6PCT - chains I and N of the 7 polymer chains in the assembly; structure by electron microscopy, 2.80 A resolution.

[Chain I]
Molecule: 23S ribosomal RNA
Source organism: Escherichia coli
Sequence (2904 nucleotides; numbered 1 to 2904; the number before each row is that of its first residue):
     1 GGUUAAGCGA CUAAGCGUAC ACGGUGGAUG CCCUGGCAGU CAGAGGCGAU GAAGGACGUG
    61 CUAAUCUGCG AUAAGCGUCG GUAAGGUGAU AUGAACCGUU AUAACCGGCG AUUUCCGAAU
   121 GGGGAAACCC AGUGUGUUUC GACACACUAU CAUUAACUGA AUCCAUAGGU UAAUGAGGCG
   181 AACCGGGGGA ACUGAAACAU CUAAGUACCC CGAGGAAAAG AAAUCAACCG AGAUUCCCCC
   241 AGUAGCGGCG AGCGAACGGG GAGCAGCCCA GAGCCUGAAU CAGUGUGUGU GUUAGUGGAA
   301 GCGUCUGGAA AGGCGCGCGA UACAGGGUGA CAGCCCCGUA CACAAAAAUG CACAUGCUGU
   361 GAGCUCGAUG AGUAGGGCGG GACACGUGGU AUCCUGUCUG AAUAUGGGGG GACCAUCCUC
   421 CAAGGCUAAA UACUCCUGAC UGACCGAUAG UGAACCAGUA CCGUGAGGGA AAGGCGAAAA
   481 GAACCCCGGC GAGGGGAGUG AAAAAGAACC UGAAACCGUG UACGUACAAG CAGUGGGAGC
   541 ACGCUUAGGC GUGUGACUGC GUACCUUUUG UAUAAUGGGU CAGCGACUUA UAUUCUGUAG
   601 CAAGGUUAAC CGAAUAGGGG AGCCGAAGGG AAACCGAGUC UUAACUGGGC GUUAAGUUGC
   661 AGGGUAUAGA CCCGAAACCC GGUGAUCUAG CCAUGGGCAG GUUGAAGGUU GGGUAACACU
   721 AACUGGAGGA CCGAACCGAC UAAUGUUGAA AAAUUAGCGG AUGACUUGUG GCUGGGGGUG
   781 AAAGGCCAAU CAAACCGGGA GAUAGCUGGU UCUCCCCGAA AGCUAUUUAG GUAGCGCCUC
   841 GUGAAUUCAU CUCCGGGGGU AGAGCACUGU UUCGGCAAGG GGGUCAUCCC GACUUACCAA
   901 CCCGAUGCAA ACUGCGAAUA CCGGAGAAUG UUAUCACGGG AGACACACGG CGGGUGCUAA
   961 CGUCCGUCGU GAAGAGGGAA ACAACCCAGA CCGCCAGCUA AGGUCCCAAA GUCAUGGUUA
  1021 AGUGGGAAAC GAUGUGGGAA GGCCCAGACA GCCAGGAUGU UGGCUUAGAA GCAGCCAUCA
  1081 UUUAAAGAAA GCGUAAUAGC UCACUGGUCG AGUCGGCCUG CGCGGAAGAU GUAACGGGGC
  1141 UAAACCAUGC ACCGAAGCUG CGGCAGCGAC GCUUAUGCGU UGUUGGGUAG GGGAGCGUUC
  1201 UGUAAGCCUG CGAAGGUGUG CUGUGAGGCA UGCUGGAGGU AUCAGAAGUG CGAAUGCUGA
  1261 CAUAAGUAAC GAUAAAGCGG GUGAAAAGCC CGCUCGCCGG AAGACCAAGG GUUCCUGUCC
  1321 AACGUUAAUC GGGGCAGGGU GAGUCGACCC CUAAGGCGAG GCCGAAAGGC GUAGUCGAUG
  1381 GGAAACAGGU UAAUAUUCCU GUACUUGGUG UUACUGCGAA GGGGGGACGG AGAAGGCUAU
  1441 GUUGGCCGGG CGACGGUUGU CCCGGUUUAA GCGUGUAGGC UGGUUUUCCA GGCAAAUCCG
  1501 GAAAAUCAAG GCUGAGGCGU GAUGACGAGG CACUACGGUG CUGAAGCAAC AAAUGCCCUG
  1561 CUUCCAGGAA AAGCCUCUAA GCAUCAGGUA ACAUCAAAUC GUACCCCAAA CCGACACAGG
  1621 UGGUCAGGUA GAGAAUACCA AGGCGCUUGA GAGAACUCGG GUGAAGGAAC UAGGCAAAAU
  1681 GGUGCCGUAA CUUCGGGAGA AGGCACGCUG AUAUGUAGGU GAGGUCCCUC GCGGAUGGAG
  1741 CUGAAAUCAG UCGAAGAUAC CAGCUGGCUG CAACUGUUUA UUAAAAACAC AGCACUGUGC
  1801 AAACACGAAA GUGGACGUAU ACGGUGUGAC GCCUGCCCGG UGCCGGAAGG UUAAUUGAUG
  1861 GGGUUAGCGC AAGCGAAGCU CUUGAUCGAA GCCCCGGUAA ACGGCGGCCG UAACXAUAAC
  1921 GGUCCUAAGG UAGCGAAAUU CCUUGUCGGG UAAGUUCCGA CXUGCACGAA UGGCGUAAUG
  1981 AUGGCCAGGC UGUCUCCACC CGAGACUCAG UGAAAUUGAA CUCGCUGUGA AGAUGCAGUG
  2041 UACCCGCGGC AAGACGGAAA GACCCCGUXA ACCUUUACUA UAGCUUGACA CUGAACAUUG
  2101 AGCCUUGAUG UGUAGGAUAG GUGGGAGGCU UUGAAGUGUG GACGCCAGUC UGCAUGGAGC
  2161 CGACCUUGAA AUACCACCCU UUAAUGUUUG AUGUUCUAAC GUUGACCCGU AAUCCGGGUU
  2221 GCGGACAGUG UCUGGUGGGU AGUUUGACUG GGGCGGUCUC CUCCUAAAGA GUAACGGAGG
  2281 AGCACGAAGG UUGGCUAAUC CUGGUCGGAC AUCAGGAGGU UAGUGCAAUG GCAUAAGCCA
  2341 GCUUGACUGC GAGCGUGACG GCGCGAGCAG GUGCGAAAGC AGGUCAUAGU GAUCCGGUGG
  2401 UUCUGAAUGG AAGGGCCAUC GCUCAACGGA UAAAAGGUAC UCCGGGGAUA ACAGGCUGAU
  2461 ACCGCCCAAG AGUUCAUAUC GACGGCGGUG UUUGGCACCU CGAUGUCGGC UCAUCACAUC
  2521 CUGGGGCUGA AGUAGGUCCC AAGGGUAUGG CUGUUCGCCA UUUAAAGUGG UACGCGAGCU
  2581 GGGUUUAGAA CGUCGUGAGA CAGUUCGGUC CCUAUCUGCC GUGGGCGCUG GAGAACUGAG
  2641 GGGGGCUGCU CCUAGUACGA GAGGACCGGA GUGGACGCAU CACUGGUGUU CGGGUUGUCA
  2701 UGCCAAUGGC ACUGCCCGGU AGCUAAAUGC GGAAGAGAUA AGUGCUGAAA GCAUCUAAGC
  2761 ACGAAACUUG CCCCGAGAUG AGUUCUCCCU GACCCUUUAA GGGUCCUGAA GGAACGUUGA
  2821 AGACGACGAC GUUGAUAGGC CGGGUGUGUA AGCGCAGCGA UGCGUUGAGC UAACCGGUAC
  2881 UAAUGAACCG UGAGGCUUAA CCUU
Not modelled in the structure: 886-891, 2030
Modified residues: 1MG (1N-methylguanosine-5'-monophosphate) at position 745, PSU (pseudouridine-5'-monophosphate) at position 746, 5MU (5-methyluridine 5'-monophosphate) at position 747, PSU (pseudouridine-5'-monophosphate) at position 955, 6MZ (N6-methyladenosine-5'-monophosphate) at position 1618, 2MG (2N-methylguanosine-5'-monophosphate) at position 1835, PSU (pseudouridine-5'-monophosphate) at position 1911, 3TD ((1S)-1,4-anhydro-1-(3-methyl-2,4-dioxo-1,2,3,4-tetrahydropyrimidin-5-yl)-5-O-phosphono-D-ribitol) at position 1915, PSU (pseudouridine-5'-monophosphate) at position 1917, 5MU (5-methyluridine 5'-monophosphate) at position 1939, 5MC (5-methylcytidine-5'-monophosphate) at position 1962, G7M (N7-methyl-guanosine-5'-monophosphate) at position 2069, OMG (o2'-methylguanosine-5'-monophosphate) at position 2251, 2MG (2N-methylguanosine-5'-monophosphate) at position 2445, PSU (pseudouridine-5'-monophosphate) at position 2457, OMC (o2'-methylycytidine-5'-monophosphate) at position 2498, 2MA (2-methyladenosine-5'-monophosphate) at position 2503, PSU (pseudouridine-5'-monophosphate) at position 2504, OMU (o2'-methyluridine 5'-monophosphate) at position 2552, PSU (pseudouridine-5'-monophosphate) at position 2580, PSU (pseudouridine-5'-monophosphate) at position 2605
Covalently attached groups: covalent link PSU_1911/A1918
Residues lining bound ligands: O8V ((2S)-2-[(3S,4R,5E,10E,12E,14S,26aR)-14-hydroxy-4,12-dimethyl-1,7,16,22-tetraoxo-4,7,8,9,14,15,16,17,24,25,26,26a-dodecahydro-1H,3H,22H-21,18-(azeno)pyrrolo[2,1-c][1,8,4,19]dioxadiazacyclotetracosin-3-yl]propyl isoquinolin-3-ylcarbamate): G2061, A2062, C2063, A2439, A2451, C2452, 2MA_2503, PSU_2504, G2505, U2585, U2586, A2602

[Chain N]
Name: 50S ribosomal protein L3
Source organism: Escherichia coli
UniProt: P60438 (RL3_ECOLI); numbering as in UniProt (aligned over 1-209)
Sequence (209 residues; each row starts with the number of its first residue):
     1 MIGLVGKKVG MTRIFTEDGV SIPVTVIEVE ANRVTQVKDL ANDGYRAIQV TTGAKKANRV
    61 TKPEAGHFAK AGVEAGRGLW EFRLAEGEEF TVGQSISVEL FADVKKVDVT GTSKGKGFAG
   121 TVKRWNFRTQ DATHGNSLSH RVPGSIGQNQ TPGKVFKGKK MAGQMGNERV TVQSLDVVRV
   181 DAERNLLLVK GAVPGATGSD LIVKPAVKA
Not modelled in the structure: 150-152
UniProt features mapped onto this chain:
  - modified residue: Lys-38 (N6-succinyllysine), Gln-150 (N5-methylglutamine)

[Chain I / chain N interface]
Residue-residue contacts (209; chain I residue first):
  A743(I) with Gly-135(N), phosphate contact
  U744(I) with Asn-136(N), phosphate contact; Ser-137(N), phosphate contact; Leu-138(N), phosphate contact
  1MG_745(I) with Leu-138(N), phosphate contact
  U1130(I) with Lys-154(N), base contact
  A1654(I) with Phe-118(N), hydrogen bond to the sugar
  A1655(I) with Phe-118(N), sugar contact; Ala-119(N), sugar contact; Gly-120(N), phosphate contact
  C1656(I) with Arg-141(N), salt bridge to the phosphate; Val-142(N), phosphate contact
  U1657(I) with Leu-138(N), sugar contact; His-140(N), hydrogen bond to the phosphate; Arg-141(N), hydrogen bond to the phosphate
  C1658(I) with Leu-138(N), sugar contact; His-140(N), salt bridge to the phosphate
  C1670(I) with His-134(N), hydrogen bond to the base
  U1671(I) with His-134(N), sugar contact
  G1673(I) with His-134(N), hydrogen bond to the base
  C1675(I) with Thr-133(N), hydrogen bond to the base; His-134(N), stacking on the base
  A1676(I) with Thr-133(N), sugar contact
  U1993(I) with Thr-133(N), sugar contact
  C1994(I) with Gln-130(N), phosphate contact; Asp-131(N), phosphate contact; Ala-132(N), hydrogen bond to the phosphate
  C1997(I) with Val-122(N), sugar contact; Phe-127(N), phosphate contact; Thr-129(N), hydrogen bond to the phosphate
  A1998(I) with Arg-141(N), salt bridge to the phosphate
  G2024(I) with Lys-154(N), hydrogen bond to the sugar
  C2025(I) with Lys-154(N), phosphate contact
  G2048(I) with Phe-118(N), base contact
  G2049(I) with Met-161(N), base contact
  C2050(I) with Pro-143(N), phosphate contact; Ile-146(N), base contact; Met-161(N), base contact
  A2051(I) with Gly-144(N), sugar contact; Ile-146(N), sugar contact
  A2052(I) with Gly-144(N), phosphate contact; Ser-145(N), phosphate contact; Ile-146(N), hydrogen bond to the phosphate; Gly-147(N), sugar contact; Gln-148(N), hydrogen bond to the sugar; Asn-149(N), hydrogen bond to the sugar; Gly-153(N), base contact; Lys-154(N), base contact; Val-155(N), base contact
  G2053(I) with Gln-148(N), phosphate contact; Asn-149(N), phosphate contact; Gly-153(N), sugar contact
  C2510(I) with Gln-130(N), base contact; Asp-131(N), hydrogen bond to the sugar
  U2511(I) with Arg-128(N), salt bridge to the phosphate; Gln-130(N), sugar contact; Pro-143(N), hydrogen bond to the sugar; Gly-144(N), base contact; Ser-145(N), hydrogen bond to the base
  C2512(I) with Phe-127(N), phosphate contact; Arg-128(N), hydrogen bond to the phosphate; Pro-143(N), sugar contact; Ser-145(N), hydrogen bond to the sugar; Lys-159(N), hydrogen bond to the sugar
  A2513(I) with Phe-127(N), phosphate contact; Gln-148(N), hydrogen bond to the base; Lys-159(N), sugar contact
  U2514(I) with Phe-156(N), sugar contact
  A2572(I) with Gln-148(N), phosphate contact; Asn-149(N), hydrogen bond to the phosphate
  G2574(I) with Ser-145(N), hydrogen bond to the base; Gly-147(N), hydrogen bond to the base; Gln-148(N), sugar contact; Asn-149(N), hydrogen bond to the sugar
  C2575(I) with Ser-145(N), hydrogen bond to the base; Gly-147(N), sugar contact; Asn-149(N), hydrogen bond to the phosphate
  G2578(I) with Gln-130(N), base contact; Ser-139(N), sugar contact; Gly-144(N), base contact; Ser-145(N), base contact
  C2579(I) with Gln-130(N), sugar contact; Asn-136(N), hydrogen bond to the sugar; Ser-137(N), phosphate contact; Ser-139(N), hydrogen bond to the sugar
  PSU_2580(I) with His-134(N), phosphate contact; Gly-135(N), sugar contact; Ser-137(N), hydrogen bond to the phosphate
  G2581(I) with Gly-135(N), phosphate contact
  G2618(I) with Lys-154(N), sugar contact; Val-155(N), hydrogen bond to the sugar
  C2619(I) with Val-155(N), sugar contact; Phe-156(N), sugar contact; Lys-157(N), phosphate contact; Gly-158(N), phosphate contact; Lys-159(N), sugar contact; Met-161(N), hydrogen bond to the sugar
  C2620(I) with Arg-124(N), hydrogen bond to the sugar; Lys-157(N), salt bridge to the phosphate; Gly-158(N), hydrogen bond to the phosphate; Lys-159(N), sugar contact; Met-161(N), sugar contact; Ala-162(N), hydrogen bond to the sugar
  G2621(I) with Arg-124(N), salt bridge to the phosphate; Gly-163(N), sugar contact; Gln-164(N), hydrogen bond to the sugar
  G2633(I) with Thr-61(N), sugar contact; Pro-63(N), base contact; Glu-64(N), sugar contact
  A2634(I) with Glu-64(N), phosphate contact; Leu-79(N), sugar contact
  A2635(I) with Lys-38(N), base contact; Gln-49(N), hydrogen bond to the sugar; Leu-79(N), phosphate contact; Glu-81(N), hydrogen bond to the sugar
  C2636(I) with Tyr-45(N), hydrogen bond to the sugar; Trp-80(N), phosphate contact; Glu-81(N), hydrogen bond to the phosphate
  U2637(I) with Tyr-45(N), sugar contact; Arg-83(N), salt bridge to the phosphate
  G2638(I) with Arg-83(N), salt bridge to the phosphate
  G2677(I) with Asn-126(N), phosphate contact
  C2678(I) with Arg-124(N), phosphate contact; Asn-126(N), phosphate contact; Val-170(N), sugar contact
  A2679(I) with Ser-113(N), phosphate contact; Val-170(N), sugar contact; Val-193(N), sugar contact; Pro-194(N), sugar contact
  U2680(I) with Lys-8(N), phosphate contact; Met-11(N), hydrogen bond to the sugar; Ser-113(N), phosphate contact; Lys-114(N), hydrogen bond to the phosphate; Ala-192(N), sugar contact; Val-193(N), sugar contact; Pro-194(N), sugar contact; Gly-195(N), hydrogen bond to the phosphate
  C2681(I) with Met-11(N), sugar contact; Lys-114(N), salt bridge to the phosphate; Gly-195(N), phosphate contact
  A2682(I) with Met-11(N), sugar contact; Thr-12(N), sugar contact; Arg-13(N), hydrogen bond to the sugar; Pro-23(N), base contact
  C2683(I) with Arg-13(N), sugar contact
  C2723(I) with Lys-114(N), salt bridge to the phosphate
  U2724(I) with Lys-116(N), salt bridge to the phosphate; Lys-123(N), salt bridge to the phosphate
  U2728(I) with Pro-23(N), phosphate contact
  G2729(I) with Pro-23(N), phosphate contact; Leu-175(N), sugar contact; Lys-190(N), sugar contact; Gly-191(N), sugar contact
  C2730(I) with Val-172(N), sugar contact; Gln-173(N), hydrogen bond to the sugar; Ser-174(N), phosphate contact; Leu-175(N), sugar contact
  G2731(I) with Ser-174(N), hydrogen bond to the phosphate; Lys-208(N), hydrogen bond to the phosphate
  G2732(I) with Lys-208(N), salt bridge to the phosphate
  A2733(I) with Lys-208(N), base contact
  C2771(I) with Gln-173(N), hydrogen bond to the sugar; Lys-208(N), sugar contact
  C2772(I) with Thr-171(N), hydrogen bond to the phosphate; Gln-173(N), sugar contact
  C2773(I) with Thr-110(N), phosphate contact; Arg-169(N), salt bridge to the phosphate; Thr-171(N), hydrogen bond to the phosphate
  C2774(I) with Arg-169(N), phosphate contact
  U2783(I) with Asn-42(N), sugar contact; Asp-43(N), sugar contact
  U2784(I) with Gln-36(N), hydrogen bond to the sugar; Asn-42(N), hydrogen bond to the phosphate; Asp-43(N), hydrogen bond to the sugar
  C2785(I) with Gln-36(N), hydrogen bond to the sugar; Asn-42(N), hydrogen bond to the phosphate; His-67(N), hydrogen bond to the sugar; Lys-70(N), hydrogen bond to the phosphate
  U2786(I) with Lys-62(N), sugar contact; Pro-63(N), hydrogen bond to the sugar; Gly-66(N), sugar contact; His-67(N), sugar contact; Lys-70(N), salt bridge to the phosphate
  C2787(I) with Lys-62(N), sugar contact; Pro-63(N), sugar contact
  C2788(I) with Lys-62(N), salt bridge to the phosphate
  A2810(I) with Lys-62(N), phosphate contact
  G2811(I) with Thr-61(N), phosphate contact; Lys-62(N), hydrogen bond to the phosphate
  A2820(I) with Lys-114(N), sugar contact; Ala-196(N), sugar contact; Thr-197(N), hydrogen bond to the base
  A2821(I) with Lys-114(N), phosphate contact; Gly-115(N), hydrogen bond to the phosphate; Asn-167(N), hydrogen bond to the phosphate
  G2822(I) with Gly-115(N), phosphate contact; Lys-116(N), phosphate contact; Gly-117(N), hydrogen bond to the phosphate; Gln-164(N), hydrogen bond to the phosphate; Met-165(N), phosphate contact; Asn-167(N), phosphate contact
  A2823(I) with Gly-117(N), phosphate contact; Phe-118(N), hydrogen bond to the phosphate
  C2830(I) with Lys-56(N), phosphate contact; Arg-59(N), salt bridge to the phosphate
  G2831(I) with Lys-56(N), phosphate contact; Arg-59(N), salt bridge to the phosphate
  U2833(I) with Asn-58(N), sugar contact
  A2835(I) with Lys-56(N), salt bridge to the phosphate
Also at the interface, not in a pair above, chain I (88 interface residues in all): U2571, U2622, A2632, G2812, G2834
Also at the interface, not in a pair above, chain N (94 interface residues in all): Ser-21, Lys-106, Lys-160, Val-207

[Summary]
Chain I and chain N form an interface of 88 and 94 residues respectively; the contacts include 63 hydrogen
bonds, 19 salt bridges and 1 aromatic stacking contact. Polar pairs include C1670(I)/His-134(N),
G1673(I)/His-134(N) and C1675(I)/Thr-133(N). Chain I binds compound O8V.
Here chain I is 23S ribosomal RNA and chain N is 50S ribosomal protein L3, both from Escherichia coli. Entry
6PCT (E. coli 50S ribosome bound to compound 41q) was determined by electron microscopy (same publication as
6PC5, 6PC6, 6PC7, 6PC8, 6PCH, 6PCQ and 3 further entries).
